6IB1 - chains C and B of the 8 polymer chains in the assembly; structure by electron microscopy, 3.50 A resolution.

== Chain C (and B) ==
Protein: Major head protein
Source organism: Staphylococcus phage P68
Notes: chain B of this document is another copy of the same molecule, construct and numbering; everything in this record applies to it too
UniProt: Q859I3 (Q859I3_9CAUD); residue numbers follow UniProt; this construct covers 1-408
Sequence (408 residues; row label = number of the first residue in the row):
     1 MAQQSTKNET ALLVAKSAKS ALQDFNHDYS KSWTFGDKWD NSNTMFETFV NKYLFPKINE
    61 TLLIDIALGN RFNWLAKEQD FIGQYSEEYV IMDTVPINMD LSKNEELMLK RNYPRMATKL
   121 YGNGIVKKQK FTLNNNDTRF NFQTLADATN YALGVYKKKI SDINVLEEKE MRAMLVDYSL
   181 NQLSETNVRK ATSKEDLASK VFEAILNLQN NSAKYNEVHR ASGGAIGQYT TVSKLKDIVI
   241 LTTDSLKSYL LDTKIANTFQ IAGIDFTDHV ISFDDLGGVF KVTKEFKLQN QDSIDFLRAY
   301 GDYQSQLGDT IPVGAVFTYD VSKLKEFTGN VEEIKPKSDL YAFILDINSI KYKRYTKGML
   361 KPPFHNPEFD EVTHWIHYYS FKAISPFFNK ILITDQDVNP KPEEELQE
Disordered / not traced: 1-10, 396-408

== Interface between chain C and chain B ==
Contacting residue pairs (119):
  Gln79(C) with Glu60(B)
  Ile82(C) with Asn59(B), hydrogen bond (backbone-side chain)
  Gln84(C) with Pro56(B); Lys57(B), hydrogen bond (backbone-backbone)
  Tyr85(C) with Met45(B); Phe46(B); Pro56(B), hydrophobic; Lys57(B), hydrogen bond (backbone-backbone); Ile58(B); Asn59(B), hydrogen bond (backbone-backbone)
  Ser86(C) with Asn59(B); Glu60(B)
  Glu87(C) with Ile58(B); Glu60(B); Thr61(B); Leu62(B)
  Glu88(C) with Leu62(B); Ile64(B)
  Tyr89(C) with Thr61(B); Leu63(B); Ile64(B), hydrogen bond (backbone-backbone); Phe142(B); Tyr151(B), hydrophobic
  Val90(C) with Ile64(B)
  Ile91(C) with Tyr151(B), hydrophobic; Lys158(B)
  Met92(C) with Lys158(B)
  Asp93(C) with Lys158(B), salt bridge; Asp162(B)
  Thr94(C) with Gln129(B); Lys159(B), hydrogen bond; Asp162(B), hydrogen bond (backbone-side chain); Tyr300(B); Gly301(B)
  Val95(C) with Tyr300(B), hydrogen bond (backbone-backbone)
  Pro96(C) with Lys127(B), hydrogen bond (backbone-side chain); Lys128(B); Gln129(B); Ile163(B), hydrophobic; Leu166(B); Tyr378(B)
  Ile97(C) with Lys127(B); Lys128(B), hydrogen bond (backbone-backbone); Asp302(B); Tyr303(B), hydrophobic; Gln304(B)
  Asn98(C) with Val126(B); Lys127(B); Gln304(B)
  Met99(C) with Val126(B), hydrogen bond (backbone-backbone); Lys128(B); His377(B)
  Asp100(C) with Gln304(B)
  Lys103(C) with Gln304(B); Gln306(B)
  Leu107(C) with Lys130(B), hydrogen bond (backbone-side chain); Tyr303(B), hydrophobic
  Met108(C) with Lys130(B); Phe364(B), hydrophobic; Trp375(B)
  Lys110(C) with Lys130(B), hydrogen bond (backbone-side chain)
  Arg111(C) with Glu371(B)
  Asn112(C) with Lys130(B), hydrogen bond (side chain-backbone); Phe131(B); Thr132(B), hydrogen bond (backbone-backbone); Tyr303(B)
  Tyr113(C) with Thr132(B); Asn134(B); Glu371(B), hydrogen bond
  Pro114(C) with Thr132(B); Tyr151(B); Val155(B), hydrophobic
  Arg115(C) with Ala299(B), hydrogen bond (side chain-backbone); Tyr300(B)
  Met116(C) with Tyr151(B), hydrophobic
  Ser199(C) with Asp252(B)
  Phe202(C) with Ser248(B); Leu251(B), hydrophobic; Asp252(B)
  Glu203(C) with Asp244(B); Ser245(B); Ser248(B)
  Leu206(C) with Asp244(B)
  Asn207(C) with Asp244(B), hydrogen bond; Asp274(B), hydrogen bond
  Gln209(C) with Arg71(B)
  Asn210(C) with Arg71(B), hydrogen bond; Phe273(B); Asp274(B), hydrogen bond
  Asn211(C) with Leu68(B); Gly69(B), hydrogen bond (side chain-backbone); Glu168(B), hydrogen bond
  Ser212(C) with Asp274(B), hydrogen bond
  Lys214(C) with Asp275(B), salt bridge
  Tyr215(C) with Asp274(B)
  Ile226(C) with Phe296(B), hydrophobic; Ala299(B)
  Gly227(C) with Ala299(B)
  Gln228(C) with Lys169(B); Tyr300(B)
  Tyr229(C) with Ile64(B); Lys158(B)
  Thr230(C) with Leu68(B); Lys158(B); Val165(B)
  Thr231(C) with Ile66(B); Leu68(B)
  Val232(C) with Leu68(B), hydrophobic
  Asn257(C) with Asn257(B)
  Thr258(C) with Ala256(B)
  Phe259(C) with Ala256(B), hydrogen bond (backbone-backbone); Phe259(B), hydrophobic
  Gln260(C) with Ile255(B); Ala256(B); Thr258(B), hydrogen bond (side chain-backbone); Ile261(B)
  Ile264(C) with Leu251(B)
  Lys351(C) with Leu62(B)
  Lys353(C) with Glu60(B)
Interface residues without a listed pair, chain C (58 interface residues in all): Gly83, Leu120, Phe387, Phe388
Interface residues without a listed pair, chain B (70 interface residues in all): Thr48, Ile125, Leu133, Asp147, Gly154, Ser272, Arg298, Asp309, Tyr319

== In short ==
Chain C and chain B form an interface of 58 and 70 residues respectively; the contacts include 26 hydrogen
bonds and 2 salt bridges. Polar pairs include Asp93(C)-Lys158(B), Lys214(C)-Asp275(B) and Ile82(C)-Asn59(B).
Chain C and chain B are both Major head protein (Staphylococcus phage P68); the structure, Icosahedrally
averaged capsid of empty particle of bacteriophage P68, was determined by electron microscopy together with
6IAB, 6IAC, 6IAT, 6IAW and 6Q3G from the same study.
